Entry 9B9S (X-ray diffraction, 3.60 A resolution); this record covers chain A.

# Chain A
Molecule: Chemotaxis protein
Organism: Halomonas titanicae
Notes: fragment: ligand binding domain
UniProtKB: A0A0C3EFW7 (A0A0C3EFW7_9GAMM); residues 32-309 here = UniProt positions 32-309
Chain sequence (288 residues; each row starts with the number of its first residue):
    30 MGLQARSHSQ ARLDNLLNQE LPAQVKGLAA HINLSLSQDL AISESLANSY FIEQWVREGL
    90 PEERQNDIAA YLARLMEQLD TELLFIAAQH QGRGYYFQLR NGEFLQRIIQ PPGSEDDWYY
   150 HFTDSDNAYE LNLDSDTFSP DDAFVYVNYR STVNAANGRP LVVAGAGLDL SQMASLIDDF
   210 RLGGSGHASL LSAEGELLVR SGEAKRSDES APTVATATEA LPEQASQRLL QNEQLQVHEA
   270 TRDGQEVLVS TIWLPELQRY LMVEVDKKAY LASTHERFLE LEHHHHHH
Unresolved in the structure: 30-47, 231-263, 297-317
Modified positions: Mse30 (selenomethionine); Mse105, Mse202, Mse291 (selenomethionine; parent Met)
Construct notes: initiating methionine (30); expression tag (31, 310-317)
Small-molecule neighbours: guanine (GUN): F114, Y125, W147, N161, D163, S164, D165, T166, Y175, N177
From the paper describing this entry:
  - self-association interface (contacts with another copy of this molecule): A70 to Q107
  - mutagenesis - Y125F, Y125F/N161A/D163A: decreased binding to guanine

# In short
Ligands of chain A: guanine. The paper reports that Y125F and Y125F/N161A/D163A reduce binding to guanine; a
self-association interface involving A70.
Chain A is Chemotaxis protein (Halomonas titanicae); the structure, Crystal structure of the ligand binding
domain of the Halomonas titanicae chemoreceptor Htc10 in complex with ..., was determined by X-ray diffraction
together with 9B9X and 9BA3 from the same study.
